Entry 9O6T (electron microscopy, 22.00 A resolution (very low resolution: no residue pairs are listed; an interface is given only as per-side residue counts)); this record covers chains O and P of the 24 polymer chains in the assembly.

Chain O:
Protein: Prohibitin-2
Source organism: Homo sapiens
UniProt: Q99623 (PHB2_HUMAN); residues 1-299 here = UniProt positions 1-299
Amino-acid sequence (299 residues; each row starts with the number of its first residue):
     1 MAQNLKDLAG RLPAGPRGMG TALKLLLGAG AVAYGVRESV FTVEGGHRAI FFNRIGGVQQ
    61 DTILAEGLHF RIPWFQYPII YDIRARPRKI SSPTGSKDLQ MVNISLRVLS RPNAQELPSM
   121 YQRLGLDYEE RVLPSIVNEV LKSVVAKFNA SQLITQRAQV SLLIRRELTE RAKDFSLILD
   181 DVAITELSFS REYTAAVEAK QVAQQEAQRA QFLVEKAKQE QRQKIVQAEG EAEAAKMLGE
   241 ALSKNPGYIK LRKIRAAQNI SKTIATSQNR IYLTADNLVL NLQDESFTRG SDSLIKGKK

Chain P:
Protein: Prohibitin 1
Source organism: Homo sapiens
UniProt: P35232 (PHB1_HUMAN); residues 1-272 here = UniProt positions 1-272
Amino-acid sequence (272 residues; numbered 1 to 272; the number before each row is that of its first residue):
     1 MAAKVFESIG KFGLALAVAG GVVNSALYNV DAGHRAVIFD RFRGVQDIVV GEGTHFLIPW
    61 VQKPIIFDCR SRPRNVPVIT GSKDLQNVNI TLRILFRPVA SQLPRIFTSI GEDYDERVLP
   121 SITTEILKSV VARFDAGELI TQRELVSRQV SDDLTERAAT FGLILDDVSL THLTFGKEFT
   181 EAVEAKQVAQ QEAERARFVV EKAEQQKKAA IISAEGDSKA AELIANSLAT AGDGLIELRK
   241 LEAAEDIAYQ LSRSRNITYL PAGQSVLLQL PQ

Chain O / chain P interface:
At this resolution (22 A) residue pairs are not listed: 67 residues of chain O and 62 of chain P lie at the interface.

Summary:
Chain O and chain P form an interface of 67 and 62 residues respectively.
Here chain O is Prohibitin-2 and chain P is Prohibitin 1, both from Homo sapiens. Entry 9O6T (Structure of the
human prohibitin complex in the open state) was determined by electron microscopy (same publication as 9O6S).
